Entry 3DPF (X-ray diffraction, 2.10 A resolution); this record covers chain A.

# Chain A
Name: Neutrophil collagenase
From: Homo sapiens
Notes: EC 3.4.24.34; fragment: MMP-8 catalytic domain
UniProtKB: P22894 (MMP8_HUMAN); residues 80-242 here correspond to UniProt positions 100-262 (UniProt number = residue number + 20)
Amino-acid sequence (163 residues; row label = number of the first residue in the row):
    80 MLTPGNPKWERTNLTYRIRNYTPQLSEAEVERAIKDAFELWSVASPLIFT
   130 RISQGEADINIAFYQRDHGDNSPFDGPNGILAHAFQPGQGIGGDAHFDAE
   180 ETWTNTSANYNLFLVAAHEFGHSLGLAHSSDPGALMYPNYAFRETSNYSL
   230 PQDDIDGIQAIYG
Bound ions: Ca2+ site 1: Asp137, Gly169, Gly171, Asp173; Zn2+ site 1: His147, Asp149, His162; Ca2+ site 2: Gly155, Asn157, Ile159, Asp177, Glu180; Zn2+ site 2: His197, His201, His207
Residues lining bound ligands:
  - AXB (N-{[2-(2-amino-3,4-dioxocyclobut-1-en-1-yl)-1,2,3,4-tetrahydroisoquinolin-7-yl]methyl}-4-oxo-3,5,6,8-tetrahydro-4H-thiopyrano[4',3':4,5]thieno[2,3-d]pyrimidine-2-carboxamide 7,7-dioxide): Gly158, Ile159, Leu160, Ala161, Leu193, Val194, His197, Glu198, Gly212, Ala213, Leu214, Tyr216, Pro217, Asn218, Tyr219, Ala220, Phe221, Arg222, Thr224, Asn226, Tyr227, Ser228, Pro230
  - acetohydroxamic acid (HAE): Ser151, Ile159, Ala161, His162
Curated features (UniProtKB/Swiss-Prot):
  - active site: Glu198
  - binding site (Ca(2+)): Asp137, Asp154, Gly155, Asn157, Ile159, Gly169, Gly171, Asp173, Asp177, Glu180
  - binding site (Zn(2+)): His147, Asp149, His162, His175, His197, His201, His207
  - glycosylation (N-linked (GlcNAc...) asparagine): Asn92, Asn184, Asn226

# Summary
Ligands of chain A: compound AXB and acetohydroxamic acid. Asp137, Gly169, Gly171 and Asp173 form the Ca2+
site 1. His147, Asp149 and His162 form the Zn2+ site 1. From UniProt: active-site residue Glu198, 10
Ca2+-binding residues and 7 Zn2+-binding residues.
Chain A is Neutrophil collagenase (Homo sapiens); the structure, Crystal structure of the complex between
MMP-8 and a non-zinc chelating inhibitor, was determined by X-ray diffraction, deposited together with 3DNG
and 3DPE.
